Entry 4N4B (X-ray diffraction, 1.44 A resolution); this record covers chain A.

Chain A:
Molecule: GH62 arabinofuranosidase
Organism: Podospora anserina
Notes: EC 3.2.1.55
UniProt: E2GHW5 (E2GHW5_PODAS); residues 1-337 here = UniProt positions 1-337
Amino-acid sequence (360 residues; each row starts with the number of its first residue):
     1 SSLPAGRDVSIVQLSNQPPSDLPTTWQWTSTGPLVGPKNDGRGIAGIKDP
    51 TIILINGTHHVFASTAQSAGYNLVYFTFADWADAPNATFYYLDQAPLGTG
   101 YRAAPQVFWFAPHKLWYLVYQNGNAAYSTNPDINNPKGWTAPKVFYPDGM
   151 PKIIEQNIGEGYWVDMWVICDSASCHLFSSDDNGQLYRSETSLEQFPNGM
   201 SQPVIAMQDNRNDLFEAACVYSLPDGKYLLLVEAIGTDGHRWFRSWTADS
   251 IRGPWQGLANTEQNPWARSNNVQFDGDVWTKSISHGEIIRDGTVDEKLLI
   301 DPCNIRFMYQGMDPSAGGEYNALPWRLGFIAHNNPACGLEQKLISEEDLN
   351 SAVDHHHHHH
Not modelled in the structure: 1-18, 338-360
Sequence notes: expression tag (338-360)
Disulfide bonds: Cys170-Cys175, Cys303-Cys337
Reported in the primary citation:
  - catalytic residues: Asp49, Asp165, Glu216 (by similarity / conservation)
  - Ca2+ coordination: His285
  - post-translational modification sites: Asn56, Asn86 (proposed by the authors, not directly observed)
  - specificity-determining residues: Tyr101, Arg211 (proposed by the authors, not directly observed)

In short:
The paper reports catalytic residues Asp49, Asp165 and Glu216; Ca2+ coordination by His285.
Chain A is GH62 arabinofuranosidase (Podospora anserina); the structure, Crystal Structure of the
alpha-L-arabinofuranosidase PaAbf62A from Podospora anserina, was determined by X-ray diffraction (same
publication as 4N2Z).
